Entry 2QEI (X-ray diffraction, 1.85 A resolution); this record covers chain A.

== Chain A ==
Protein: Transporter
Organism: Aquifex aeolicus
UniProtKB: O67854 (O67854_AQUAE); residues 1-513 here = UniProt positions 1-513
Chain sequence (519 residues; each row starts with the number of its first residue):
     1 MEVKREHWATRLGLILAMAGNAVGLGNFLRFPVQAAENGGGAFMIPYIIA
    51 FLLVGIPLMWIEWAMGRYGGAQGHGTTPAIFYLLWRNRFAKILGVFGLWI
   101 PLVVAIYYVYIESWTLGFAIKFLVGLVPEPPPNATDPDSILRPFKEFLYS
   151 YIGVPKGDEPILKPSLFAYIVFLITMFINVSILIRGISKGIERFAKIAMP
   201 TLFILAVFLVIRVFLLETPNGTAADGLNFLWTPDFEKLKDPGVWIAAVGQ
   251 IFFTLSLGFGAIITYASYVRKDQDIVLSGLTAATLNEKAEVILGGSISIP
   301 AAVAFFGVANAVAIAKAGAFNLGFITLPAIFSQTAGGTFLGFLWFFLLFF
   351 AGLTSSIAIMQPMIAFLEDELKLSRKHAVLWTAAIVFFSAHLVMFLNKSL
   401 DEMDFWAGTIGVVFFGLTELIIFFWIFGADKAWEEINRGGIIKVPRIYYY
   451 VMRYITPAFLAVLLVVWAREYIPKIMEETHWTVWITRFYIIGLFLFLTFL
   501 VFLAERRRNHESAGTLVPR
Disordered / not traced: 1-3, 133-134, 517-519
Sequence notes: cloning artifact (514-519)
Bound ions: Na+ site 1: G20, V23, A351, T354, S355; Na+ site 2: A22, N27, T254, N286 (together with alanine)
Residues lining bound ligands:
  - alanine (ALA): N21, A22, G24, L25, G26, N27, Y108, F253, T254, L255, S256, F259, S355
  - L-alanine (CXX; 3-(3-chloro-5H-dibenzo[b,f]azepin-5-yl)-N,N-dimethylpropan-1-amine), molecule 1: L25, L29, R30, V33, Q34, Y107, Y108, I111, F253, A319, F320, L400, D401, D404
  - L-alanine (CXX), molecule 2: I178, S181, I182, R185, K189, G190, R193, F194, I197, F350

== Summary ==
Ligands of chain A: alanine and L-alanine. G20, V23, A351, T354 and S355 coordinate Na+ site 1. A22, N27, T254
and N286 form the Na+ site 2.
Chain A is Transporter (Aquifex aeolicus); the structure, Crystal structure analysis of LeuT complexed with
L-alanine, sodium, and clomipramine, was determined by X-ray diffraction (same publication as 2Q6H, 2Q72 and
2QB4).
